Entry 2WSC (X-ray diffraction, 3.30 A resolution); this record covers chains F and J of the 18 polymer chains in the assembly.

== Chain F ==
Molecule: Photosystem I reaction center subunit III, chloroplastic
Organism: Spinacia oleracea
Reference sequence: P12355 (PSAF_SPIOL); residues -76 to 154 here correspond to UniProt positions 1-231 (UniProt number = residue number + 77)
Sequence (231 residues; each row starts with the number of its first residue; numbers below 1 keep their minus sign (Met-76 is residue -76)):
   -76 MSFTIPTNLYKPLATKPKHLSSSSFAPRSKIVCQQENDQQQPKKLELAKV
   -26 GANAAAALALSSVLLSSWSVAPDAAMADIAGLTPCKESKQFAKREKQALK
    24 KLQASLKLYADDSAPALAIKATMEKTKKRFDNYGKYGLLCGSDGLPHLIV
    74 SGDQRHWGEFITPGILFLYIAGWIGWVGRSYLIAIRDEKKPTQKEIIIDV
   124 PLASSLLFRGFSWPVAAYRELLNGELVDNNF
Not modelled in the structure: -76 to 0

== Chain J ==
Molecule: Photosystem I reaction center subunit IX
Organism: Spinacia oleracea
Reference sequence: P17230 (PSAJ_SPIOL); numbering as in UniProt (aligned over 1-44)
Sequence (44 residues; each row starts with the number of its first residue):
     1 MRDFKTYLSVAPVLSTLWFGSLAGLLIEINRFFPDALTFPFFSF
Not modelled in the structure: 43-44

== Chain F / chain J interface ==
Residue-residue contacts (20):
  Leu61(F) with Thr38(J)
  Gly81(F) with Thr38(J)
  Glu82(F) with Thr38(J)
  Ile120(F) with Val10(J)
  Ile121(F) with Leu8(J); Ser9(J); Val10(J), hydrogen bond (backbone-backbone)
  Asp122(F) with Thr6(J), hydrogen bond; Tyr7(J), hydrogen bond (side chain-backbone); Leu8(J), hydrogen bond (backbone-backbone); Ser9(J)
  Val123(F) with Thr6(J); Tyr7(J); Leu8(J)
  Pro124(F) with Leu8(J); Ser9(J); Val10(J), hydrophobic
  Leu125(F) with Trp18(J), hydrophobic
  Ser127(F) with Tyr7(J)
  Ser128(F) with Thr6(J)
Other interface residues (no listed pair), chain F (14 interface residues in all): Lys48, Tyr59, Ile119
Other interface residues (no listed pair), chain J (11 interface residues in all): Ala11, Pro12, Pro34, Leu37

== Summary ==
Chain F and chain J form an interface of 14 and 11 residues respectively; the contacts include 4 hydrogen
bonds. Polar contacts include Asp122(F)-Thr6(J), Asp122(F)-Tyr7(J) and Ile121(F)-Val10(J).
Here chain F is Photosystem I reaction center subunit III, chloroplastic and chain J is Photosystem I reaction
center subunit IX, both from Spinacia oleracea. Entry 2WSC (Improved Model of Plant Photosystem I) was
determined by X-ray diffraction together with 3LW5, 2WSE and 2WSF from the same study.
